PDB entry 8DR1 | electron microscopy, 2.14 A resolution | chains A and I of the 12 polymer chains in the assembly

[Chain A]
Protein: Replication factor C subunit 1
Organism: Saccharomyces cerevisiae
UniProtKB: P38630 (RFC1_YEAST); numbering as in UniProt (aligned over 1-861)
Sequence (918 residues; each row starts with the number of its first residue):
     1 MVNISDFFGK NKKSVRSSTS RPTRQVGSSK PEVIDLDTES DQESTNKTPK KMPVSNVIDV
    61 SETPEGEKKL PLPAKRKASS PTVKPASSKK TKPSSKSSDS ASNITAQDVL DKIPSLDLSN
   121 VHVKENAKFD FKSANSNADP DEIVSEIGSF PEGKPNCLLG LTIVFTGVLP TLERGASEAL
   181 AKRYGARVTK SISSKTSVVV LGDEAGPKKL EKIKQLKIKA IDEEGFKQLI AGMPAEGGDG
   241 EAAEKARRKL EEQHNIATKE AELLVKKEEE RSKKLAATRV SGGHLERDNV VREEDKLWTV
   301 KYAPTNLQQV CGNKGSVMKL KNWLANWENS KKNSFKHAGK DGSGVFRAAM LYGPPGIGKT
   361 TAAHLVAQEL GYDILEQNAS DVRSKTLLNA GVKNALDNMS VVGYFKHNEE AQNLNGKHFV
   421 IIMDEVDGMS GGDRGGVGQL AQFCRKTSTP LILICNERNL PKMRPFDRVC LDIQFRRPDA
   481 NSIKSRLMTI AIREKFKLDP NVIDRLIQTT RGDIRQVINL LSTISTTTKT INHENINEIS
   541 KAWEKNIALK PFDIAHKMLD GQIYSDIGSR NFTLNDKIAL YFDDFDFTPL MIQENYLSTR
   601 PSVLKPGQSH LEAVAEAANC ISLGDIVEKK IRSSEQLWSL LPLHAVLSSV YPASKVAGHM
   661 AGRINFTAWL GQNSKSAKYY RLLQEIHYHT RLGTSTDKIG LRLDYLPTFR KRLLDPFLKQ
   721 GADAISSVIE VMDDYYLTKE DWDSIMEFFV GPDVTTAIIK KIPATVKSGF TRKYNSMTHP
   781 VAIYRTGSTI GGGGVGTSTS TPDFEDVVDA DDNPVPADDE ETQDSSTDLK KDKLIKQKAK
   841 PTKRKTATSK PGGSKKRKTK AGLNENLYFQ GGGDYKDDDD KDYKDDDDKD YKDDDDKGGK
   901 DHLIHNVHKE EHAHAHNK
Unresolved in the structure: 1-287, 408-412, 786-918
Construct notes: expression tag (862-918)
Bound ions: Mg2+: Thr360 (together with ATP-gamma-S)
Ligand contacts: ATP-gamma-S (AGS; phosphothiophosphoric acid-adenylate ester): Thr299, Tyr302, Ala303, Pro304, Gln309, Val310, Cys311, Pro354, Pro355, Gly356, Ile357, Gly358, Lys359, Thr360, Thr361, Asn456, Arg486, Ile514, Arg515, Ile518
UniProt features mapped onto this chain:
  - motif (Nuclear localization signal): Lys830 to Leu834, Lys855 to Lys860
  - binding site (ATP): Thr299, Cys311, Gly353 to Thr361, Asn456
  - modified residue: Thr38 (Phosphothreonine), Ser40 (Phosphoserine), Thr63 (Phosphothreonine)
  - mutagenesis: Asp427 (D427H: In cs mutant CDC44-2; causes cell cycle arrest), Gly436 (G436R: In cs mutant CDC44-3/4; causes cell cycle arrest), Gly512 (G512A: In cs mutant CDC44-9; no effect), Asp513 (D513N: In cs mutants CDC44-1/5/8 and CDC44-9; causes cell cycle arrest)
From the paper describing this entry:
  - binding site for the 13-nt DNA strand: Asn459, Gln474, Arg477, Phe552, Phe587, Phe666, Leu670
  - binding site for the 13-nt DNA strand: Lys314, Gly315, His556, Ile664

[Chain I]
Molecule: 19-nt DNA strand
Sequence (19 nucleotides; each row starts with the number of its first residue):
    10 TTTCGGGGGG GCCGGGGGG

[How chain A and chain I interact]
Pairs across the interface (14):
  Ser384(A) - DG20(I)  hydrogen bond to the phosphate
  Thr386(A) - DG20(I)  hydrogen bond to the phosphate
  Arg434(A) - DG18(I)  base contact
  Asp586(A) - DT10(I)  base contact
  Asp586(A) - DT11(I)  base contact
  Leu590(A) - DT10(I)  base contact
  Lys629(A) - DT12(I)  base contact
  Arg632(A) - DT11(I)  hydrogen bond to the base
  Arg632(A) - DT12(I)  hydrogen bond to the base
  Ser634(A) - DT12(I)  phosphate contact
  Ser634(A) - DC13(I)  sugar contact
  Gln636(A) - DC13(I)  base contact
  Trp669(A) - DT10(I)  base contact
  Leu670(A) - DT10(I)  base contact
Other interface residues (no listed pair), chain A (15 interface residues in all): Leu387, Glu628, Ser633, Asn673
Other interface residues (no listed pair), chain I (7 interface residues in all): DG19

[In short]
15 residues of chain A and 7 residues of chain I are in contact; the contacts include 4 hydrogen bonds. Polar
pairs include Arg632(A)-DT11(I), Arg632(A)-DT12(I) and Ser384(A)-DG20(I). Bound to chain A: ATP-gamma-S. From
the paper: a binding site for the 13-nt DNA strand at Asn459(A), Gln474(A) and Arg477(A) among others.
Chain A is Replication factor C subunit 1 (Saccharomyces cerevisiae) and chain I is a 19-nt DNA strand; the
structure, Consensus closed state of RFC:PCNA bound to a 3' ss/dsDNA junction (DNA2), was determined by
electron microscopy, deposited together with 8DQW, 8DQX, 8DQZ, 8DR0, 8DR3, 8DR4 and 3 further entries.
